PDB entry 4US9 | X-ray diffraction, 1.40 A resolution | chain A

== Chain A ==
Name: Aldehyde oxidoreductase
Organism: Desulfovibrio gigas
Notes: EC 1.2.99.7
UniProt: Q46509 (MOP_DESGI); numbering as in UniProt (aligned over 1-907)
Sequence (907 residues; row label = number of the first residue in the row):
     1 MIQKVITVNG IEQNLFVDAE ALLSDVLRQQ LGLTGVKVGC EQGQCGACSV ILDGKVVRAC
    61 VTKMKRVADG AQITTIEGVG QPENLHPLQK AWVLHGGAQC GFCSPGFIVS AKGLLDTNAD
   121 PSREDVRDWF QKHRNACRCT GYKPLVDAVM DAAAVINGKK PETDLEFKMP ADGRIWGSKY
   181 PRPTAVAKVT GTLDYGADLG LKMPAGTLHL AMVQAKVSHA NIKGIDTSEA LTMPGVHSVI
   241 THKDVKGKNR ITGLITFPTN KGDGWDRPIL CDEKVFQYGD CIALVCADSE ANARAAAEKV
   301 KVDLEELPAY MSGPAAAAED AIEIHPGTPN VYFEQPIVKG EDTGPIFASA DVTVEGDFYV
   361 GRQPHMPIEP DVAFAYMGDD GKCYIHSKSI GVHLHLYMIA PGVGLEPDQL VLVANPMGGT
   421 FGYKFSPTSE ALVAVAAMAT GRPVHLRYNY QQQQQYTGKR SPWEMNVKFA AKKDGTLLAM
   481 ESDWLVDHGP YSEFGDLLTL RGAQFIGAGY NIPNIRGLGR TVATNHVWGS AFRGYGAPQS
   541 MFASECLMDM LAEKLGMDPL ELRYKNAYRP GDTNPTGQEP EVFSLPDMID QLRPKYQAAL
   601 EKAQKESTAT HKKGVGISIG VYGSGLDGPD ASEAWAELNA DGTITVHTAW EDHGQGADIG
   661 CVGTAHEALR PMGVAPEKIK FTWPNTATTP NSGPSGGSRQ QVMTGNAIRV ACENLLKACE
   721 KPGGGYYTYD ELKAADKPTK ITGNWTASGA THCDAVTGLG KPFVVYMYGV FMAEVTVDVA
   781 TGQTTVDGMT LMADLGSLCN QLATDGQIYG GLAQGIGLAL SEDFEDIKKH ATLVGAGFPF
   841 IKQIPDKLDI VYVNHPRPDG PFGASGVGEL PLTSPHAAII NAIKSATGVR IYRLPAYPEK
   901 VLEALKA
Modified residues: Cys271 (s-hydroxycysteine; CSO)
Swiss-Prot annotation at these positions:
  - binding site ([2Fe-2S] cluster): Cys40, Cys45, Cys48, Cys60, Cys100, Cys103, Cys137, Cys139
  - binding site (Mo-molybdopterin cytosine dinucleotide): His653, Glu869
Glycans and other covalent adducts: 3-phenylpropanal (3PL) linked to His752
Bound ions: 2Fe-2S cluster Fe site 1: Cys40, Cys45, Cys48, Cys60; 2Fe-2S cluster Fe site 2: Cys100, Cys103, Cys137, Cys139; Mg2+: Asp263, Glu899, Glu903
Residues lining bound ligands:
  - 3-phenylpropanal (3PL): Ile255, Thr256, Phe257, Pro258, Cys753, Ala755
  - bicarbonate ion (BCT), molecule 1: Arg460, Ser461, Leu498, Ser530, Ala531, Phe532, Tyr535, Gly536, Gln539
  - bicarbonate ion (BCT), molecule 2: Lys884, Gly888, Val889, Arg890, Tyr892
  - 2Fe-2S cluster (FES), molecule 1: Lys37, Val38, Gly39, Cys40, Glu41, Gly43, Gln44, Cys45, Gly46, Ala47, Cys48, Arg58, Cys60
  - 2Fe-2S cluster (FES), molecule 2: Gly97, Gln99, Cys100, Gly101, Phe102, Cys103, Cys137, Arg138, Cys139, Thr140, Ile368
  - molybdenum cofactor (PCD; (molybdopterin-cytosine dinucleotide-S,S)-dioxo-aqua-molybdenum(V)): Gln99, Cys100, Cys139, Ile390, Gly419, Thr420, Phe421, Gly422, Phe425, Ala531, Phe532, Arg533, Trp650, His653, Gly654, Gln655, Gly656, Ala657, Ile659, Gly660, Ser695, Gly696, Gly697, Ser698, Arg699, Gln700, Gln701, Leu795, Ser797, Leu798, Cys799, Asn800, Ala803, Thr804, Gln807, Ala864, Ser865, Gly866, Val867, Gly868, Glu869

== Summary ==
Bound to chain A: 2Fe-2S cluster, bicarbonate ion and molybdenum cofactor. 3-phenylpropanal is covalently
linked to His752. The 2Fe-2S cluster Fe site 1 is built by Cys40, Cys45, Cys48 and Cys60. UniProt lists 8
[2Fe-2S] cluster-binding residues and Mo-molybdopterin cytosine dinucleotide-binding residues His653 and
Glu869.
Chain A is Aldehyde oxidoreductase (Desulfovibrio gigas); the structure, Aldehyde Oxidoreductase from
Desulfovibrio gigas (MOP), soaked with 3- phenylpropionaldehyde, was determined by X-ray diffraction (same
publication as 4US8 and 4USA).
